PDB entry 8BPA | electron microscopy, 3.70 A resolution | chains B and D of the 4 polymer chains in the assembly

[Chain B]
Protein: Histone deacetylase 2
From: Homo sapiens
Notes: EC 3.5.1.98, 3.5.1.-
UniProt: Q92769 (HDAC2_HUMAN); numbering as in UniProt (aligned over 1-488)
Amino-acid sequence (488 residues; numbered 1 to 488; the number before each row is that of its first residue):
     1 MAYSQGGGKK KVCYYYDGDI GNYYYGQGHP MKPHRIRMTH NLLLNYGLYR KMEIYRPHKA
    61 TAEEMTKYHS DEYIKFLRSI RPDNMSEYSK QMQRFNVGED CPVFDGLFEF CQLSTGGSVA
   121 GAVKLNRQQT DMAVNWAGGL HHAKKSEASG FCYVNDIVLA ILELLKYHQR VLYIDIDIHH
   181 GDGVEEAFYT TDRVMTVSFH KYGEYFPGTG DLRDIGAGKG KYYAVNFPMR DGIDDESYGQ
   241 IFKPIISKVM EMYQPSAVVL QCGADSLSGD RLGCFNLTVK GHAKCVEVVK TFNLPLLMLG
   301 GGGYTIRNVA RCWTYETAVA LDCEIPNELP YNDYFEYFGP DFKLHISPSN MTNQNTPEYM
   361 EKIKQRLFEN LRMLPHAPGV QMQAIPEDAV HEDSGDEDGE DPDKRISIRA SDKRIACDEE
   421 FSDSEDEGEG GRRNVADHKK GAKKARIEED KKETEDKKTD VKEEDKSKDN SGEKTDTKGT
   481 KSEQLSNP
Disordered / not traced: 1-7, 376-488
Curated features (UniProtKB/Swiss-Prot):
  - active site: H142
  - binding site (1D-myo-inositol 1,4,5,6-tetrakisphosphate): G28, K32, R271
  - binding site (Ca(2+)): D175, D177, H179, F188, T191, V194, S198, F199, Y223
  - binding site (Zn(2+)): D177, H179, D265
  - modified residue: K75 (N6-acetyllysine), K221 (N6-acetyllysine), C262 (S-nitrosocysteine), C274 (S-nitrosocysteine), S394 (Phosphoserine), S407 (Phosphoserine), S422 (Phosphoserine), S424 (Phosphoserine)
  - cross-link (Glycyl lysine isopeptide (Lys-Gly)): K75 (interchain with G-Cter in SUMO2), K439 (interchain with G-Cter in SUMO2), K452 (interchain with G-Cter in SUMO2), K458 (interchain with G-Cter in SUMO2), K462 (interchain with G-Cter in SUMO2), K478 (interchain with G-Cter in SUMO2), K481 (interchain with G-Cter in SUMO2)
Metal / ion sites: Ca2+ site 1: D175, D177, H179, S198, F199; Zn2+: D177, H179, D265; Ca2+ site 2: F188, V194

[Chain D]
Protein: Mortality factor 4-like protein 1
From: Homo sapiens
UniProt: Q9UBU8 (MO4L1_HUMAN); numbering as in UniProt (aligned over 1-362)
Amino-acid sequence (362 residues; each row starts with the number of its first residue):
     1 MAPKQDPKPK FQEGERVLCF HGPLLYEAKC VKVAIKDKQV KYFIHYSGWN KKSAVRPRRS
    61 EKSLKTHEDI VALFPVPEGA PSVHHPLLTS SWDEWVPESR VLKYVDTNLQ KQRELQKANQ
   121 EQYAEGKMRG AAPGKKTSGL QQKNVEVKTK KNKQKTPGNG DGGSTSETPQ PPRKKRARVD
   181 PTVENEETFM NRVEVKVKIP EELKPWLVDD WDLITRQKQL FYLPAKKNVD SILEDYANYK
   241 KSRGNTDNKE YAVNEVVAGI KEYFNVMLGT QLLYKFERPQ YAEILADHPD APMSQVYGAP
   301 HLLRLFVRIG AMLAYTPLDE KSLALLLNYL HDFLKYLAKN SATLFSASDY EVAPPEYHRK
   361 AV
Disordered / not traced: 1-199
Curated features (UniProtKB/Swiss-Prot):
  - region: Y26 to K62 (Interaction with KAT8), L323 to L344 (Interaction with RB1-2)
  - motif: K135 to E146 (Nuclear localization signal)
  - modified residue: K143 (N6-acetyllysine)
  - mutagenesis: V208 (V208E: Abolishes binding to MRFAP1), E234 (E234R: No effect on MRFAP1 binding), Y251 (Y251A: No effect on MRFAP1 binding), N254 (N254C: Reduces binding to MRFAP1)

[Interface between chain B and chain D]
Residue-residue contacts - 6 pairs, chain B then chain D:
  Q93(B) with K360(D)
  R94(B) with E356(D)
  N96(B) with R359(D), hydrogen bond
  E147(B) with P355(D); E356(D); R359(D), salt bridge
Interface residues without a listed pair, chain B (5 interface residues in all): S146

[Summary]
5 residues of chain B and 4 residues of chain D are in contact; the contacts include 1 hydrogen bond and 1
salt bridge. Polar contacts include E147(B)-R359(D) and N96(B)-R359(D).
Here chain B is Histone deacetylase 2 and chain D is Mortality factor 4-like protein 1, both from Homo
sapiens. Entry 8BPA (Cryo-EM structure of the human SIN3B histone deacetylase complex at 3.7 Angstrom) was
determined by electron microscopy together with 8BPB, 8BPC and 8C60 from the same study.
